3M9O - chains B and T of the 3 polymer chains in the assembly; structure by X-ray diffraction, 2.00 A resolution.

== Chain B ==
Protein: DNA polymerase IV
From: Sulfolobus solfataricus
Notes: EC 2.7.7.7
UniProtKB: Q97W02 (DPO42_SULSO); residues 1-352 here = UniProt positions 1-352
Sequence (352 residues; numbered 1 to 352; the number before each row is that of its first residue):
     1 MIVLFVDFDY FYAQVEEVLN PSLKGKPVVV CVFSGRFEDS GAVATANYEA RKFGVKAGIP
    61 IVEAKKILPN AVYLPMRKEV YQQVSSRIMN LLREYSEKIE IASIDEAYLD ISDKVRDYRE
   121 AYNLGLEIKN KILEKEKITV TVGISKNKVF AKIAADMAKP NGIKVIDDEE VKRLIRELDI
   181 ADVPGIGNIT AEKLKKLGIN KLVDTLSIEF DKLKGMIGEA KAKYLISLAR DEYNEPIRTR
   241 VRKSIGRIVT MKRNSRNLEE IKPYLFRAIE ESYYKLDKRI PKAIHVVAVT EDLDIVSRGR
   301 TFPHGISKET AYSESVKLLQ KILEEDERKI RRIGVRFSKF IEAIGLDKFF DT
Unresolved in the structure: 342-352
Ion coordination: Ca2+ site 1: Asp7, Phe8, Asp105 (together with ATP); Ca2+ site 2: Asp7, Glu106 (shared with 1 residue of chain P); Ca2+ site 3: Ala181, Ile186
Residues lining bound ligands: ATP (adenosine-5'-triphosphate): Asp7, Phe8, Asp9, Tyr10, Phe11, Tyr12, Val43, Ala44, Thr45, Tyr48, Arg51, Ala57, Gly58, Ile104, Asp105, Lys159
Swiss-Prot annotation at these positions:
  - active site: Glu106
  - binding site (Mg(2+)): Asp7, Asp105
  - site: Tyr12 (Substrate discrimination)

== Chain T ==
Molecule: 18-nt DNA strand
Sequence (18 nucleotides; row label = number of the first residue in the row):
     1 TCTGGCTTTC CTTCCCCC
Ion coordination: Cisplatin Pt: DG4, DG5; Ca2+ near DC18 (its only coordinating residue here)
Residues lining bound ligands: Cisplatin (CPT): DG4, DG5, DC6

== Chain B / chain T interface ==
Pairs across the interface - 42 pairs, chain B then chain T:
  Val32(B) - DT3(T)  sugar contact
  Ser34(B) - DC2(T)  phosphate contact
  Ser34(B) - DT3(T)  sugar contact
  Phe37(B) - DT1(T)  sugar contact
  Phe37(B) - DC2(T)  phosphate contact
  Ser40(B) - DC2(T)  phosphate contact
  Gly41(B) - DT1(T)  phosphate contact
  Gly41(B) - DC2(T)  hydrogen bond to the phosphate
  Gly41(B) - DT3(T)  sugar contact
  Ala42(B) - DT3(T)  sugar contact
  Gly58(B) - DT3(T)  base contact
  Pro60(B) - DT1(T)  sugar contact
  Val62(B) - DT1(T)  sugar contact
  Glu63(B) - DT1(T)  sugar contact
  Lys78(B) - DG5(T)  sugar contact
  Gly218(B) - DC10(T)  phosphate contact
  Glu219(B) - DC10(T)  hydrogen bond to the phosphate
  Ala220(B) - DT9(T)  phosphate contact
  Ala220(B) - DC10(T)  hydrogen bond to the phosphate
  Val241(B) - DT7(T)  phosphate contact
  Arg242(B) - DC6(T)  hydrogen bond to the phosphate
  Arg242(B) - DT7(T)  salt bridge to the phosphate
  Lys243(B) - DT7(T)  hydrogen bond to the phosphate
  Lys243(B) - DT8(T)  salt bridge to the phosphate
  Ser244(B) - DC6(T)  phosphate contact
  Ser244(B) - DT7(T)  hydrogen bond to the phosphate
  Ile245(B) - DC6(T)  phosphate contact
  Gly246(B) - DG5(T)  phosphate contact
  Gly246(B) - DC6(T)  hydrogen bond to the phosphate
  Arg247(B) - DG4(T)  salt bridge to the phosphate
  Arg247(B) - DG5(T)  salt bridge to the phosphate
  Ile248(B) - DG4(T)  sugar contact
  Ile248(B) - DG5(T)  hydrogen bond to the phosphate
  Val249(B) - DG4(T)  phosphate contact
  Thr250(B) - DG4(T)  hydrogen bond to the phosphate
  Lys275(B) - DG5(T)  salt bridge to the phosphate
  Lys275(B) - DC6(T)  salt bridge to the phosphate
  Leu293(B) - DC2(T)  base contact
  Arg331(B) - DC2(T)  salt bridge to the phosphate
  Arg331(B) - DT3(T)  salt bridge to the phosphate
  Arg332(B) - DT3(T)  sugar contact
  Arg332(B) - DG4(T)  salt bridge to the phosphate
Also at the interface, not in a pair above, chain B (31 interface residues in all): Phe33, Lys221, Arg240

== In short ==
The interface between chain B and chain T involves 31 residues on one side and 10 on the other; the contacts
include 9 hydrogen bonds and 9 salt bridges. Among the polar pairs are Gly41(B)-DC2(T), Glu219(B)-DC10(T) and
Ala220(B)-DC10(T). Bound to chain B: ATP.
Chain B is DNA polymerase IV (Sulfolobus solfataricus) and chain T is an 18-nt DNA strand; the structure,
Crystal Structure of Dpo4 in complex with DNA containing the major cisplatin lesion, was determined by X-ray
diffraction together with 3M9M and 3M9N from the same study.
